4YM6 - chains C and J of the 10 polymer chains in the assembly; structure by X-ray diffraction, 3.51 A resolution.

== Chain C ==
Protein: Histone H2A type 1-B/E
From: Homo sapiens
UniProtKB: P04908 (H2A1B_HUMAN); residues 0-129 here correspond to UniProt positions 1-130 (UniProt number = residue number + 1)
Sequence (133 residues; row label = number of the first residue in the row; numbers below 1 keep their minus sign (Gly-3 is residue -3)):
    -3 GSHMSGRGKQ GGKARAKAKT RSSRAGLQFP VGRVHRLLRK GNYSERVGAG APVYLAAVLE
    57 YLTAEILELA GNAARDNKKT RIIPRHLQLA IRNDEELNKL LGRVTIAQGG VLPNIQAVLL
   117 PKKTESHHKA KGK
Disordered / not traced: -3 to 10, 119-129
Differences from the reference sequence: expression tag (-3 to -1)
Swiss-Prot annotation at these positions:
  - modified residue: Ser1 (N-acetylserine), Arg3 (Citrulline), Lys5 (N6-(2-hydroxyisobutyryl)lysine), Lys9 (N6-(2-hydroxyisobutyryl)lysine), Lys13 (N6-(beta-hydroxybutyryl)lysine), Lys36 (N6-(2-hydroxyisobutyryl)lysine), Lys74 (N6-(2-hydroxyisobutyryl)lysine), Lys75 (N6-(2-hydroxyisobutyryl)lysine), Lys95 (N6-(2-hydroxyisobutyryl)lysine), Gln104 (N5-methylglutamine), Lys118 (N6-(2-hydroxyisobutyryl)lysine), Lys119 (N6-crotonyllysine), Thr120 (Phosphothreonine), Lys125 (N6-crotonyllysine)
  - cross-link (Glycyl lysine isopeptide (Lys-Gly)): Lys13 (interchain with G-Cter in ubiquitin), Lys15 (interchain with G-Cter in ubiquitin), Lys119 (interchain with G-Cter in ubiquitin)

== Chain J ==
Molecule: 145-nt DNA strand
Sequence (145 nucleotides; row label = number of the first residue in the row):
   146 ATCAATATCC ACCTGCAGAT TCTACCAAAA GTGTATTTGG AAACTGCTCC ATCAAAAGGC
   206 ATGTTCAGCT GAATTCAGCT GAACATGCCT TTTGATGGAG CAGTTTCCAA ATACACXTTG
   266 GTAGAATCTG CAGGTGGATA TTGAT
Modified / non-standard residues: T64 ((6-4)photoproduct) at position 262

== Interface between chain C and chain J ==
Residue-residue contacts - 17 pairs, chain C then chain J:
  Arg11(C) - T64_262(J)  base contact
  Arg11(C) - DT263(J)  salt bridge to the phosphate
  Arg29(C) - DG266(J)  hydrogen bond to the phosphate
  Arg29(C) - DT267(J)  salt bridge to the phosphate
  Arg35(C) - DA258(J)  phosphate contact
  Arg42(C) - DT257(J)  phosphate contact
  Arg42(C) - DA258(J)  phosphate contact
  Val43(C) - DT257(J)  phosphate contact
  Val43(C) - DA258(J)  hydrogen bond to the phosphate
  Gly44(C) - DT257(J)  phosphate contact
  Ala45(C) - DT257(J)  phosphate contact
  Lys75(C) - DC276(J)  phosphate contact
  Lys75(C) - DA277(J)  phosphate contact
  Thr76(C) - DG275(J)  hydrogen bond to the phosphate
  Thr76(C) - DC276(J)  phosphate contact
  Arg77(C) - DG275(J)  sugar contact
  Arg77(C) - DC276(J)  phosphate contact
Also at the interface, not in a pair above, chain C (14 interface residues in all): Lys13, Thr16, His31, Glu41
Also at the interface, not in a pair above, chain J (11 interface residues in all): DT264, DG265

== Overview ==
Chain C and chain J form an interface of 14 and 11 residues respectively; the contacts include 3 hydrogen
bonds and 2 salt bridges. Polar pairs include Arg29(C)-DG266(J), Val43(C)-DA258(J) and Thr76(C)-DG275(J).
Here chain C is Histone H2A type 1-B/E (Homo sapiens) and chain J is a 145-nt DNA strand. Entry 4YM6 (Crystal
structure of the human nucleosome containing 6-4PP (outside)) was determined by X-ray diffraction, deposited
together with 4YM5.
